Entry 8Z85 (electron microscopy, 2.30 A resolution); this record covers chains A and B of the 5 polymer chains in the assembly.

== Chain A ==
Protein: Polymerase acidic protein
From: Thogoto virus (isolate SiAr 126)
UniProtKB: P27194 (PA_THOGV); numbering as in UniProt (aligned over 1-622)
Sequence (622 residues; numbered 1 to 622; the number before each row is that of its first residue):
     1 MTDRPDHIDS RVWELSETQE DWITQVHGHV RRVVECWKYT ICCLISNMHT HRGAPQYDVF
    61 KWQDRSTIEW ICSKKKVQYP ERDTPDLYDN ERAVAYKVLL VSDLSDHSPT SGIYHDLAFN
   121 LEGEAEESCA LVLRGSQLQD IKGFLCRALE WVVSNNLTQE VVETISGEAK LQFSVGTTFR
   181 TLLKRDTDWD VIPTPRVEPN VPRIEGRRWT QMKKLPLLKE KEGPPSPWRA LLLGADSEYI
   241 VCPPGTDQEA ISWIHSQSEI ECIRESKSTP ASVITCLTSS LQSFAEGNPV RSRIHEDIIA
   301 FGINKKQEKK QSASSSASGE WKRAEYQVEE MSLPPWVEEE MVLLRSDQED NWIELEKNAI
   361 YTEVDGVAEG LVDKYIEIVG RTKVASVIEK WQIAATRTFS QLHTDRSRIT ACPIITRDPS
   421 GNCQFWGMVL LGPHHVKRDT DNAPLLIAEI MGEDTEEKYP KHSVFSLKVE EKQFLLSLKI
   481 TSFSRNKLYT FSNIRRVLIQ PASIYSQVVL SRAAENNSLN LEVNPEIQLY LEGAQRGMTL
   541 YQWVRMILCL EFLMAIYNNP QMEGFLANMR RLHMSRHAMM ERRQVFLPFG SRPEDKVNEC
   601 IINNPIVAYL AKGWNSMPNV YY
Disordered / not traced: 1-2, 49-55, 63-84
Construct notes: conflict E471 (Gly in P27194)
What the authors report for this chain:
  - binding site for the 18-nt RNA strand: R229, S268, Y326, N442, K461, K479, N603

== Chain B ==
Protein: RNA-directed RNA polymerase catalytic subunit
From: Thogoto virus (isolate SiAr 126)
Notes: EC 2.7.7.48
UniProtKB: O41353 (RDRP_THOGV); numbering as in UniProt (aligned over 1-710)
Sequence (710 residues; numbered 1 to 710; the number before each row is that of its first residue):
     1 MNLFTPLSEI NPTTTQELLY AYTGPAPVAY GTRTRAVLEN IIRPYQYFYK EPNVQRALDI
    61 KTGCKEPEDI NVEGPSSGFH TASVLKLADN FFRKYRPAME KLKYWILVKL PKLKYAELSK
   121 GRQTYSFIHK RNLPAPIALE ETVEFLEQNL RRKIGPTLLS YCQAIADVME LDETTYEGAR
   181 DPRPWDIQLE EIDSDEEDPL FRQVGREETY TIKFSREELW DQMRTLNTMW KHLERGRLNR
   241 RTIATPSMLI RGFVKIVEDA AKEILENVPT SGVPVGGEEK LAKLASKQTF HTAVTGELSG
   301 DQEKFNECLD PDAMRLMWTV FLRKLGCPDW IMELFNIPFM VFKSKLADMG EGLVYTKGKL
   361 TDRKPLGEMP SEFDDLVRNV VGNSISCRLG MFMGMYNLTS TLLALISIER EELTGSHVES
   421 SDDFIHFFNC KTHEEMFKQA ETLRLTLKLV GINMSPSKCI LISPAGIGEF NSKFHHRDFV
   481 GNVATELPAL VPNGTNPMTD LAMGLNVIKH SVNTGQMNLC TGALAMRIFN HAYKYAYMAL
   541 GVTRRTRFME ENAITPLLTN QGASPVHSFS TMHLDEVALR RHLGLLDEET LRRILNPNNP
   601 VTQKGDPSMF FRIENKMPQI MEDYSVPSCF KYTLSRNRTI QDKPHKALLN KEERYQRVTS
   661 IINKLFPEVL IQEASAPGTV RESLKRRLEL VVERSDLDEE RKKRILSRIF
Disordered / not traced: 179-208, 604-619, 637-710
Construct notes: conflict L7 (Arg in O41353), W230 (Cys in O41353)
What the authors report for this chain:
  - binding site for the 18-nt RNA strand: R35

== Chain A / chain B interface ==
Residue-residue contacts (319):
  S102(A) with V108(B)
  D103(A) with K112(B)
  L121(A) with Y104(B)
  E122(A) with Y104(B); K109(B), salt bridge
  V153(A) with P97(B); E100(B)
  N156(A) with R96(B); E100(B)
  T158(A) with E100(B), hydrogen bond; Y104(B)
  Q159(A) with K103(B), hydrogen bond; L107(B); G326(B)
  K170(A) with W330(B), hydrogen bond (backbone-side chain)
  Q172(A) with L159(B); Q163(B); W330(B)
  F173(A) with C162(B); Q163(B); A166(B), hydrophobic; F253(B), hydrophobic; W330(B); I337(B), hydrophobic
  S174(A) with Q163(B), hydrogen bond (backbone-side chain); A166(B)
  V175(A) with E333(B); I337(B), hydrophobic
  G176(A) with E170(B)
  T177(A) with E170(B)
  T178(A) with E170(B), hydrogen bond; R216(B)
  F179(A) with A166(B), hydrophobic; M169(B), hydrophobic; E170(B), hydrogen bond (backbone-side chain); W220(B), hydrophobic
  R180(A) with E333(B), salt bridge
  L182(A) with R216(B); W220(B)
  L183(A) with W220(B), hydrophobic; I337(B), hydrophobic; M340(B); V341(B), hydrophobic
  K184(A) with M340(B)
  R185(A) with K61(B), hydrogen bond (backbone-side chain); E217(B), salt bridge; W220(B)
  D186(A) with K61(B); K343(B); S344(B), hydrogen bond; R388(B), salt bridge
  T187(A) with K61(B), hydrogen bond (backbone-side chain); T62(B), hydrogen bond; D312(B), hydrogen bond; R315(B), hydrogen bond; M340(B)
  D188(A) with K61(B); T62(B), hydrogen bond (backbone-side chain)
  W189(A) with T62(B); F79(B), hydrophobic; T81(B); D312(B); R315(B); L316(B), hydrophobic
  D190(A) with R315(B), hydrogen bond (backbone-side chain); M340(B)
  V191(A) with R315(B); E333(B); N336(B), hydrogen bond (backbone-side chain); M340(B), hydrophobic
  I192(A) with R323(B); D329(B); M332(B), hydrophobic; E333(B); N336(B)
  P193(A) with R315(B); L316(B), hydrophobic; T319(B); R323(B), hydrogen bond (backbone-side chain); N336(B)
  T194(A) with R323(B)
  P195(A) with L316(B)
  V197(A) with T81(B); L85(B), hydrophobic
  E198(A) with A82(B)
  P199(A) with A82(B); L85(B), hydrophobic; K86(B)
  N200(A) with A82(B), hydrogen bond (backbone-backbone); S83(B), hydrogen bond (backbone-backbone); K86(B)
  V201(A) with K86(B); R410(B); L449(B), hydrophobic
  P202(A) with P67(B), hydrophobic; H80(B); S83(B); L449(B), hydrophobic
  I204(A) with I70(B), hydrophobic; V72(B), hydrophobic; L445(B); L449(B), hydrophobic
  E205(A) with V72(B)
  G206(A) with E441(B); L445(B)
  R207(A) with V72(B); E73(B), salt bridge; E441(B), hydrogen bond (backbone-side chain)
  W209(A) with A440(B); E441(B), hydrogen bond; L461(B), hydrophobic
  A313(A) with K359(B); L360(B)
  A317(A) with L360(B), hydrophobic
  S318(A) with K357(B)
  E320(A) with M369(B)
  W321(A) with Y355(B); T356(B); K357(B); L360(B), hydrophobic; D362(B); M369(B)
  K322(A) with Y355(B); T356(B), hydrogen bond (backbone-backbone)
  R323(A) with R35(B); V354(B), hydrogen bond (side chain-backbone); Y355(B); S371(B); E372(B), salt bridge
  A324(A) with V354(B), hydrogen bond (backbone-backbone); T356(B)
  Y326(A) with V354(B)
  E354(A) with H531(B)
  L355(A) with L524(B), hydrophobic; R527(B); H531(B)
  E356(A) with R527(B); N530(B); K534(B), salt bridge; S564(B); P565(B)
  K357(A) with R527(B); P565(B)
  N358(A) with A523(B); M526(B); P565(B); H567(B)
  A359(A) with P565(B); V566(B); H567(B), hydrogen bond (backbone-backbone); S568(B)
  Y361(A) with V566(B), hydrogen bond (side chain-backbone); S568(B); T571(B); L579(B)
  T362(A) with S570(B), hydrogen bond
  V364(A) with L519(B), hydrophobic
  D365(A) with S568(B), hydrogen bond; F569(B); S570(B), hydrogen bond
  V367(A) with L519(B), hydrophobic
  A368(A) with L519(B); A523(B), hydrophobic
  E369(A) with A523(B); R527(B), salt bridge
  L371(A) with L519(B), hydrophobic; C520(B), hydrophobic
  V372(A) with C520(B); A523(B), hydrophobic; L524(B); R527(B)
  D373(A) with R527(B), salt bridge
  Y375(A) with L524(B), hydrophobic
  T396(A) with Y535(B)
  T440(A) with V28(B)
  K487(A) with P25(B)
  Y489(A) with V491(B)
  T490(A) with P25(B)
  F491(A) with P25(B)
  N493(A) with L490(B); V491(B)
  R495(A) with I528(B); H531(B), hydrogen bond
  R496(A) with T23(B); L487(B); P488(B); L490(B)
  V497(A) with T23(B)
  L498(A) with L524(B)
  I499(A) with T521(B); I528(B), hydrophobic
  Q500(A) with E17(B), hydrogen bond (side chain-backbone); L18(B); Y20(B), hydrogen bond (side chain-backbone); Y22(B); T23(B)
  A502(A) with L524(B), hydrophobic
  S503(A) with E17(B), hydrogen bond; T521(B)
  I504(A) with T14(B); L18(B), hydrophobic
  S506(A) with N518(B), hydrogen bond; C520(B)
  Q507(A) with T14(B); E17(B)
  V508(A) with I10(B), hydrophobic
  S511(A) with E9(B)
  R512(A) with E9(B), salt bridge
  E526(A) with S8(B), hydrogen bond (backbone-side chain); E9(B)
  I527(A) with S8(B)
  Q528(A) with P6(B); L7(B), hydrogen bond (backbone-backbone); S8(B), hydrogen bond (backbone-side chain)
  L529(A) with N2(B); T5(B); P6(B), hydrophobic
  Y530(A) with N2(B), hydrogen bond (backbone-side chain); L7(B), hydrophobic
  Q535(A) with L7(B)
  W543(A) with L3(B), hydrogen bond (side chain-backbone); P6(B), hydrophobic
  M546(A) with L3(B), hydrophobic
  I547(A) with L18(B), hydrophobic
  L550(A) with F4(B), hydrophobic
  E551(A) with F4(B); L18(B); Y20(B)
  M554(A) with F4(B), hydrophobic; L18(B)
  A555(A) with T23(B); G24(B); P25(B)
  N558(A) with A21(B); G24(B); P25(B), hydrogen bond (side chain-backbone); R235(B)
  P560(A) with P27(B), hydrophobic; R237(B); L238(B); R240(B)
  Q561(A) with L238(B)
  M562(A) with A21(B), hydrophobic
  E563(A) with P27(B); R235(B), salt bridge; G236(B), hydrogen bond (side chain-backbone)
  G564(A) with L238(B)
  L566(A) with L19(B); A21(B), hydrophobic
  A567(A) with G236(B)
  N568(A) with K458(B)
  M569(A) with M1(B), hydrophobic; L19(B)
  R570(A) with Q16(B), hydrogen bond (backbone-side chain); L19(B), hydrogen bond (side chain-backbone); Y20(B); F474(B)
  R571(A) with D301(B), salt bridge; S457(B); K458(B)
  H573(A) with F4(B), hydrogen bond (side chain-backbone); T5(B), hydrogen bond; P12(B); T15(B); Q16(B); L19(B)
  M574(A) with Q16(B); I460(B), hydrophobic; I467(B), hydrophobic; G468(B)
  S575(A) with I460(B)
  R576(A) with T5(B)
  H577(A) with N11(B); P12(B); T13(B); I467(B); H476(B), hydrogen bond
  A578(A) with I462(B), hydrophobic; I467(B), hydrophobic
  M580(A) with T5(B); L7(B), hydrophobic; P12(B), hydrophobic
  E581(A) with H476(B), salt bridge; R477(B), salt bridge
  R583(A) with I462(B); P464(B), hydrogen bond (side chain-backbone); A465(B), hydrogen bond (side chain-backbone); G466(B); I467(B); R477(B)
  Q584(A) with H433(B); L461(B); I462(B); S463(B), hydrogen bond (backbone-backbone); P464(B)
  V585(A) with I460(B), hydrophobic; L461(B); I462(B), hydrophobic
  F586(A) with F437(B), hydrophobic; L461(B), hydrogen bond (backbone-backbone); S463(B)
  L587(A) with I460(B), hydrophobic
  P588(A) with P456(B); C459(B)
  F589(A) with E73(B)
  G590(A) with P456(B)
  S591(A) with P456(B), hydrogen bond (side chain-backbone); S457(B)
  R592(A) with S457(B), hydrogen bond (backbone-side chain)
  P593(A) with S457(B)
  K596(A) with S457(B)
  E599(A) with L238(B)
  C600(A) with L238(B), hydrophobic
  L610(A) with M1(B)
  G613(A) with M1(B); N2(B)
  W614(A) with M1(B)
  M617(A) with N2(B); T5(B)
Other interface residues (no listed pair), chain A (159 interface residues in all): D106, L149, L157, V162, L171, M212, G319, I360, I376, I494, P501, L510, P525, L531, M538, N559, F565, S616
Other interface residues (no listed pair), chain B (164 interface residues in all): A26, Y30, L87, K101, P111, M223, L298, L334, L353, T361, K364, P370, R444, M454, S455, E469, F479, A525, A532, G562, A563, L583

== Summary ==
Chain A and chain B form an interface of 159 and 164 residues respectively; the contacts include 51 hydrogen
bonds and 14 salt bridges. Polar pairs include E122(A)-K109(B), R180(A)-E333(B) and R185(A)-E217(B). From the
paper: a binding site for the 18-nt RNA strand at R229(A), S268(A) and R35(B) among others.
Here chain A is Polymerase acidic protein and chain B is RNA-directed RNA polymerase catalytic subunit, both
from Thogoto virus (isolate SiAr 126). Entry 8Z85 (Cryo-EM structure of Thogoto virus polymerase in
transcription pre-initiation conformation 1) was determined by electron microscopy (same publication as 8Z8J,
8Z8N, 8Z8X, 8Z90, 8Z97, 8Z98 and 3 further entries).
